PDB entry 7FO0 | X-ray diffraction, 1.83 A resolution | chains A and B

# Chain A
Molecule: Pre-mRNA-splicing factor 8
From: Saccharomyces cerevisiae S288C
UniProtKB: P33334 (PRP8_YEAST); residue numbers follow UniProt; this construct covers 1836-2090
Sequence (258 residues; each row starts with the number of its first residue):
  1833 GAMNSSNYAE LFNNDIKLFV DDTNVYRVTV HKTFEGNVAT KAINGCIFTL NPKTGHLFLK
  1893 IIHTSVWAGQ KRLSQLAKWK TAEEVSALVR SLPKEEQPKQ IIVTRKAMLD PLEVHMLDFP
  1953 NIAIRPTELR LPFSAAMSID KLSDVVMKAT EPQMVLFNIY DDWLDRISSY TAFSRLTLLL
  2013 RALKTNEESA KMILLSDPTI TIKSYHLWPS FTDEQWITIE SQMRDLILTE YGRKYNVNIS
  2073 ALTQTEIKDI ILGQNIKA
Disordered / not traced: 2070-2090
Construct notes: expression tag (1833-1835)

# Chain B
Molecule: A1 cistron-splicing factor AAR2
From: Saccharomyces cerevisiae S288C
UniProtKB: P32357 (AAR2_YEAST); aligned to UniProt positions 1-317 over residues 1-317
Sequence (308 residues; row label = number of the first residue in the row; note: 13 numbers in that range are skipped by the numbering (no residue carries them; nothing is unmodelled there); numbers below 1 keep their minus sign (Gly-3 is residue -3)):
    -3 GAMAMNTVPF TSAPIEVTIG IDQYSFNVKE NQPFHGIKDI PIGHVHVIHF QHADNSSMRY
    57 GYWFDCRMGN FYIQYDPKDG LYKMMEERDG AKFENIVHNF KERQMMVSYP KIDEDDTWYN
   117 LTEFVQMDKI RKIVRKDENQ FSYVDSSMTT VQENEL
   166 SSSSSDPAHS LNYTVINFKS REAIRPGHEM EDFLDKSYYL NTVMLQGIFK NSSNYFGELQ
   226 FAFLNAMFFG NYGSSLQWHA MIELICSSAT VPKHMLDKLD EILYYQIKTL PEQYSDILLN
   286 ERVWNICLYS SFQKNSLHNT EKIMENKYPE LL
Disordered / not traced: -3 to 0, 166-169
Construct notes: expression tag (-3 to 0); conflict Ser166 (Leu153 in P32357), Ser167 (Lys154 in P32357), Ser170 (Asp in P32357)
Disulfides: Cys251-Cys292
Ligand contacts: W0H (2-(4-fluorophenoxy)-N-(2-methoxyethyl)acetamide): Phe120, Val121, Gln122, Lys125, Ile126, Ile129, Thr179, Ile213, Phe214, Asn219, Tyr220, Gly222, Glu223, Phe226

# How chain A and chain B interact
Contacting residue pairs - 18 pairs, chain A then chain B:
  Gln1907(A) with Met195(B); Leu199(B)
  Leu1908(A) with Met195(B), hydrophobic
  Trp1911(A) with Glu194(B); Met195(B), hydrophobic; Phe198(B), hydrophobic
  Asp1942(A) with Lys184(B), salt bridge; Phe198(B)
  Glu1945(A) with Lys184(B), salt bridge
  Val1946(A) with Lys184(B); Ile189(B), hydrophobic; Glu194(B); Phe198(B), hydrophobic
  His1947(A) with Glu194(B), salt bridge
  Leu1949(A) with Lys184(B); Ser185(B); Arg186(B)
  Asp1950(A) with Arg186(B), salt bridge

# In short
9 residues of chain A face 8 of chain B across their interface, with 4 salt bridges. Among the polar pairs are
Asp1942(A)-Lys184(B), Glu1945(A)-Lys184(B) and His1947(A)-Glu194(B). Chain B binds compound W0H.
Here chain A is Pre-mRNA-splicing factor 8 and chain B is A1 cistron-splicing factor AAR2, both from
Saccharomyces cerevisiae S288C. Entry 7FO0 (PanDDA analysis group deposition -- Aar2/RNaseH in complex with
fragment P07G02 from the F2X-Universal Library) was determined by X-ray diffraction together with 5ST0, 5ST1,
5ST2, 5ST3, 5ST4, 5ST5 and 248 further entries from the same study.
